PDB entry 7JY1 | X-ray diffraction, 1.59 A resolution | chains B and D of the 4 polymer chains in the assembly

Chain B (and D):
Molecule: Hemoglobin subunit beta
From: Homo sapiens
Notes: chain D of this document is another copy of the same molecule, construct and numbering; everything in this record applies to it too
UniProtKB: P68871 (HBB_HUMAN); residues 1-146 here correspond to UniProt positions 2-147 (UniProt number = residue number + 1)
Chain sequence (146 residues; numbered 1 to 146; the number before each row is that of its first residue):
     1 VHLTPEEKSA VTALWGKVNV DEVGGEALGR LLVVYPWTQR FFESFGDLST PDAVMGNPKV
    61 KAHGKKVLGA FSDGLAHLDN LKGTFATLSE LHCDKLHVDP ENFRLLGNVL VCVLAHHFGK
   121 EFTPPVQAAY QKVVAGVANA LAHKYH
Bound ions: heme Fe: His92 (together with carbon monoxide)
Ligand contacts:
  - carbon monoxide (CMO): Leu28, Phe42, His63, Val67, His92
  - heme (HEM): Leu31, Thr38, Phe41, Phe42, Ser44, His63, Lys66, Val67, Ala70, Phe71, Phe85, Leu88, Leu91, His92, Leu96, Val98, Asn102, Phe103, Leu106, Val137, Leu141
  - 1,4,7,10,13,16-hexaoxacyclooctadecane (O4B), molecule 1: Ala13, Lys17, Phe118, Glu121
  - 1,4,7,10,13,16-hexaoxacyclooctadecane (O4B), molecule 2: Pro58, Lys59, Ala62
  - 1,4,7,10,13,16-hexaoxacyclooctadecane (O4B), molecule 3: Glu90, Asp94, Lys95, Lys144

How chain B and chain D interact:
Pairs across the interface (7; chain B residue first):
  Ala135(B) - His146(D)  hydrogen bond (backbone-side chain)
  Gly136(B) - His146(D)
  Asn139(B) - His146(D)  hydrogen bond (side chain-backbone)
  His146(B) - Val1(D)
  His146(B) - Ala135(D)
  His146(B) - Gly136(D)
  His146(B) - Asn139(D)  hydrogen bond
Other interface residues (no listed pair), chain B (8 interface residues in all): Val1, Lys82, His143, Tyr145
Other interface residues (no listed pair), chain D (6 interface residues in all): Lys82

Summary:
8 residues of chain B and 6 residues of chain D are in contact, with 3 hydrogen bonds. Polar pairs include
Ala135(B)-His146(D) and Asn139(B)-His146(D). Bound to chain B: heme, carbon monoxide and 3 copies of
1,4,7,10,13,16-hexaoxacyclooctadecane.
Both chains are Hemoglobin subunit beta (Homo sapiens). Entry 7JY1 (Structure of HbA with compound 19) was
determined by X-ray diffraction (same publication as 7JXZ, 7JY0 and 7JY3).
